9JAO - chains B and I of the 10 polymer chains in the assembly; structure by electron microscopy, 3.10 A resolution.

# Chain B
Protein: Histone H4
Source organism: Xenopus laevis
Reference sequence: P62799 (H4_XENLA); residues 0-102 here correspond to UniProt positions 1-103 (UniProt number = residue number + 1)
Chain sequence (103 residues; row label = number of the first residue in the row; numbering starts at 0):
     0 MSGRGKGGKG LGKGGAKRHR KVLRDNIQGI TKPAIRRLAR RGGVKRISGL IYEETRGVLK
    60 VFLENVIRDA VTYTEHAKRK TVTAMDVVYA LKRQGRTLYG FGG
Disordered / not traced: 0-19, 102
Swiss-Prot annotation at these positions:
  - DNA-binding region: Lys16 to Lys20
  - modified residue: Ser1 (N-acetylserine), Arg3 (Asymmetric dimethylarginine), Lys5 (N6-(2-hydroxyisobutyryl)lysine), Lys8 (N6-(2-hydroxyisobutyryl)lysine), Lys12 (N6-(2-hydroxyisobutyryl)lysine), Lys16 (N6-(2-hydroxyisobutyryl)lysine), Lys20 (N6,N6,N6-trimethyllysine), Lys31 (N6-(2-hydroxyisobutyryl)lysine), Lys44 (N6-(2-hydroxyisobutyryl)lysine), Ser47 (Phosphoserine), Tyr51 (Phosphotyrosine), Lys59 (N6-(2-hydroxyisobutyryl)lysine), Lys77 (N6-(2-hydroxyisobutyryl)lysine), Lys79 (N6-(2-hydroxyisobutyryl)lysine), Tyr88 (Phosphotyrosine), Lys91 (N6-(2-hydroxyisobutyryl)lysine)
  - cross-link (Glycyl lysine isopeptide (Lys-Gly)): Lys31 (interchain with G-Cter in UFM1), Lys91 (interchain with G-Cter in ubiquitin)

# Chain I
Molecule: 157-nt DNA strand
Sequence (157 nucleotides; row label = number of the first residue in the row; numbers below 1 keep their minus sign (DC-4 is residue -4)):
    -4 CCGCCCTCGA GAATCCCGGT GCCGAGGCCG CTCAATTGGT CGTAGACAGC TCTAGCACCG
    56 CTTAAACGCA CGTACGCGCT GTCCCCCGCG TTTTAACCGC CAAGGGGATT ACTCCCTAGT
   116 CTCCAGGCAC GTGTCAGATA TATACATCCT GAAGCTT
Disordered / not traced: -4 to 1, 106-152

# Chain B / chain I interface
Pairs across the interface (9):
  Arg45(B) - DC81(I)  sugar contact
  Arg45(B) - DC82(I)  phosphate contact
  Ile46(B) - DC81(I)  sugar contact
  Ile46(B) - DC82(I)  hydrogen bond to the phosphate
  Ser47(B) - DC81(I)  hydrogen bond to the phosphate
  Gly48(B) - DC81(I)  hydrogen bond to the phosphate
  Arg78(B) - DG102(I)  phosphate contact
  Lys79(B) - DG102(I)  hydrogen bond to the phosphate
  Thr80(B) - DG102(I)  hydrogen bond to the phosphate
Also at the interface, not in a pair above, chain B (9 interface residues in all): Arg39, Lys44
Also at the interface, not in a pair above, chain I (5 interface residues in all): DG83, DG101

# Overview
Chain B and chain I form an interface of 9 and 5 residues respectively, with 5 hydrogen bonds. Polar pairs
include Ile46(B)-DC82(I), Ser47(B)-DC81(I) and Gly48(B)-DC81(I). UniProt lists a DNA-binding region on chain
B.
Chain B is Histone H4 (Xenopus laevis) and chain I is a 157-nt DNA strand; the structure, The structure of
SMARCAD1 bound to the hexasome in the presence of ADP-BeFx, was determined by electron microscopy.
